PDB entry 6U59 | electron microscopy, 3.86 A resolution | chains B and D of the 12 polymer chains in the assembly

Chain B (and D):
Name: SOSIP.664 gp41
Source organism: Human immunodeficiency virus 1
Notes: chain D of this document is another copy of the same molecule, construct and numbering; everything in this record applies to it too
UniProt: B3UEZ6 (B3UEZ6_9HIV1); residues 512-664 here correspond to UniProt positions 516-668 (UniProt number = residue number + 4)
Sequence (153 residues; each row starts with the number of its first residue):
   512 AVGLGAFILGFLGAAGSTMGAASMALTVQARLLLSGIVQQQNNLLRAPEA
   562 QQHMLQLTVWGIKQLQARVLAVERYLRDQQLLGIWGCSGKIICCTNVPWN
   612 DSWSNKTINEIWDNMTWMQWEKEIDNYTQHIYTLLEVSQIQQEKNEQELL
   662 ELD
Not modelled in the structure: 512-524, 544-563
Sequence notes: engineered mutation Pro-559 (Ile563 in B3UEZ6), Cys-605 (Thr609 in B3UEZ6)
Cystine bridges: Cys-598/Cys-604
Covalent attachments: N-acetylglucosamine (NAG) linked to Asn-611, Asn-616, Asn-625, Asn-637

How chain B and chain D interact:
Pairs across the interface (21; chain B residue first):
  Leu-568(B) / Leu-568(D)  hydrophobic
  Ile-573(B) / Met-565(D)  hydrophobic
  Ile-573(B) / Leu-566(D)
  Ile-573(B) / Leu-568(D)  hydrophobic
  Lys-574(B) / Met-565(D)
  Gln-577(B) / His-564(D)  hydrogen bond (side chain-backbone)
  Gln-577(B) / Met-565(D)
  Gln-577(B) / Leu-566(D)  hydrogen bond (side chain-backbone)
  Val-580(B) / Arg-579(D)
  Val-583(B) / Val-583(D)  hydrophobic
  Glu-584(B) / Arg-579(D)  salt bridge
  Leu-587(B) / Val-583(D)  hydrophobic
  Leu-587(B) / Leu-587(D)  hydrophobic
  Arg-588(B) / Leu-543(D)
  Gln-591(B) / Tyr-586(D)
  Ile-651(B) / Ile-602(D)  hydrophobic
  Lys-655(B) / Gly-600(D)
  Lys-655(B) / Lys-601(D)
  Asn-656(B) / Ala-526(D)
  Asn-656(B) / Ile-603(D)
  Glu-659(B) / Ile-603(D)
Other interface residues (no listed pair), chain B (17 interface residues in all): Leu-576, Leu-581, Gln-652
Other interface residues (no listed pair), chain D (15 interface residues in all): Leu-576

In short:
17 residues of chain B and 15 residues of chain D are in contact, with 2 hydrogen bonds and 1 salt bridge.
Polar contacts include Glu-584(B)/Arg-579(D), Gln-577(B)/His-564(D) and Gln-577(B)/Leu-566(D).
N-acetylglucosamine is covalently linked to Asn-611(B), Asn-616(B), Asn-625(B) and Asn-637(B).
Both chains are SOSIP.664 gp41 (Human immunodeficiency virus 1). Entry 6U59 (HIV-1 B41 SOSIP.664 in complex
with rabbit antibody 13B) was determined by electron microscopy.
